PDB entry 1PCQ | X-ray diffraction, 2.81 A resolution | chains A and G of the 21 polymer chains in the assembly

Chain A (and G):
Name: groEL protein
From: Escherichia coli
Notes: chain G of this document is another copy of the same molecule, construct and numbering; everything in this record applies to it too
UniProtKB: P0A6F5 (CH60_ECOLI); residues 2-525 here correspond to UniProt positions 1-524 (UniProt number = residue number - 1)
Amino-acid sequence (524 residues; each row starts with the number of its first residue):
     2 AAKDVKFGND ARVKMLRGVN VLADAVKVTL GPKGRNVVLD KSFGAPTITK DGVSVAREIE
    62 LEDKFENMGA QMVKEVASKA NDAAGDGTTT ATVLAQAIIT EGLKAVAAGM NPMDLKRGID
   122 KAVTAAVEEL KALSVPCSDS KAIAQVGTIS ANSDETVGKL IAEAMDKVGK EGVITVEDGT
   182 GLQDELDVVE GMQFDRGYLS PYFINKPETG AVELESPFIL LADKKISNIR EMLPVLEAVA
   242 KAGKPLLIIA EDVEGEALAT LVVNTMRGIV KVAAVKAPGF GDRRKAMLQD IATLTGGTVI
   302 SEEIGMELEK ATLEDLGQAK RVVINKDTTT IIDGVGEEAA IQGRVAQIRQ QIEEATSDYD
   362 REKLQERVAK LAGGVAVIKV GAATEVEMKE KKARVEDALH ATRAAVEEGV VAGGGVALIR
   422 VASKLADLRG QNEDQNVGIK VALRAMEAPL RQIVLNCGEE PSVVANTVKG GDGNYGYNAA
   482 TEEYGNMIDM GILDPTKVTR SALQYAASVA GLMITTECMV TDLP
Bound ions: K+: Thr30, Lys51, Thr90 (together with ADP, aluminium fluoride); Mg2+: Asp87 (together with ADP, aluminium fluoride); aluminium fluoride Al: Asp87, Thr89 (together with ADP)
Ligand contacts: ADP / aluminium fluoride: Thr30, Leu31, Gly32, Pro33, Lys51, Asp52, Gly53, Gly86, Asp87, Gly88, Thr89, Thr90, Thr91, Ile150, Ser151, Asp398, Gly414, Gly415, Gly416, Ile454, Tyr478, Asn479, Ala480, Ala481, Met488, Ile493, Asp495
From the paper describing this entry:
  - binding site for aluminium fluoride Al: Asp52, Gly53, Asp87 to Thr91, Asp398
  - mutagenesis - D398A: decreased catalytic activity on ATP (citing earlier work)
  - K+ coordination: Thr30, Lys51

Interface between chain A and chain G:
Contacting residue pairs (57):
  Asp25(A) with Phe8(G)
  Ala26(A) with Phe8(G), hydrophobic; Cys519(G), hydrophobic
  Val29(A) with Glu518(G)
  Lys34(A) with Asn112(G)
  Arg36(A) with Pro113(G); Thr516(G); Glu518(G), salt bridge
  Asn37(A) with Leu513(G); Thr516(G), hydrogen bond; Thr517(G); Glu518(G), hydrogen bond (backbone-backbone); Cys519(G)
  Val38(A) with Cys519(G)
  Val39(A) with Met69(G), hydrophobic; Met73(G), hydrophobic; Thr517(G); Cys519(G), hydrogen bond (backbone-backbone); Met520(G); Val521(G), hydrogen bond (backbone-backbone)
  Leu40(A) with Val521(G)
  Asp41(A) with Met69(G); Val521(G), hydrogen bond (backbone-backbone); Thr522(G), hydrogen bond
  Pro47(A) with Met69(G), hydrophobic; Gln72(G)
  Ile49(A) with Met73(G), hydrophobic; Leu513(G), hydrophobic
  Glu59(A) with Lys4(G), salt bridge
  Ile60(A) with Val521(G), hydrophobic
  Glu61(A) with Ala2(G), hydrogen bond (side chain-backbone); Ala3(G); Lys4(G), hydrogen bond (backbone-backbone)
  Leu62(A) with Ala3(G)
  Glu63(A) with Ala3(G); Leu524(G)
  Asn153(A) with Arg118(G)
  Leu183(A) with Gln505(G)
  Tyr203(A) with Ile305(G), hydrophobic
  Pro208(A) with Gln351(G)
  Glu209(A) with Gln351(G)
  Thr210(A) with Glu355(G)
  Ala260(A) with Glu304(G)
  Val264(A) with Ile305(G)
  Met267(A) with Ile305(G), hydrophobic
  Ala384(A) with Tyr506(G); Ser509(G)
  Thr385(A) with Glu76(G); Tyr506(G); Ser509(G), hydrogen bond; Val510(G)
  Glu386(A) with Glu76(G), hydrogen bond (backbone-side chain)
  Val387(A) with Glu76(G), hydrogen bond (backbone-side chain); Val510(G), hydrophobic; Leu513(G)
  Glu388(A) with Ser509(G), hydrogen bond; Leu513(G)
Other interface residues (no listed pair), chain A (36 interface residues in all): Val22, Gly35, Ala46, Val263, Glu391
Other interface residues (no listed pair), chain G (38 interface residues in all): Val6, Arg13, Lys65, Lys80, Val107, Met111, Met114, Lys286, Gly306, Gln348

Summary:
36 residues of chain A and 38 residues of chain G are in contact; the contacts include 12 hydrogen bonds and 2
salt bridges. Polar pairs include Arg36(A)-Glu518(G), Glu59(A)-Lys4(G) and Asn37(A)-Thr516(G). From the paper:
a binding site for aluminium fluoride Al at Asp52(A), Gly53(A) and Asp87(A) among others; D398A of chain A
reduces catalytic activity on ATP.
Chain A and chain G are both groEL protein (Escherichia coli); the structure, Crystal structure of
groEL-groES, was determined by X-ray diffraction, deposited together with 1PF9.
